4JDX - chain A; structure by X-ray diffraction, 2.50 A resolution.

# Chain A
Protein: Slr1964 protein
Organism: Synechocystis sp
UniProt: P74103 (P74103_SYNY3); residues 2-109 here correspond to UniProt positions 27-134 (UniProt number = residue number + 25)
Chain sequence (115 residues; numbered -5 to 109; the number before each row is that of its first residue; numbers below 1 keep their minus sign (Met-5 is residue -5)):
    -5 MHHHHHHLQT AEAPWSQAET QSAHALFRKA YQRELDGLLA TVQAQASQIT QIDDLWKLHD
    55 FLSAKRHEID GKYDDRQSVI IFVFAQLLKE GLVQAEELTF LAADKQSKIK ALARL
Not modelled in the structure: -5 to 7
Sequence notes: expression tag (-5 to 1)
What the authors report for this chain:
  - self-association interface (contacts with another copy of this molecule); pairs are residue here / residue on that copy: Trp50-Arg60 (cation-pi contact), Asp54-Arg60 (salt bridge)
  - mutagenesis - W50L, D54L: decreased expression

# In short
The paper reports that W50L and D54L reduce expression; a self-association interface involving Trp50, Asp54
and Arg60.
Chain A is Slr1964 protein (Synechocystis sp); the structure, Structure of the Fluorescence Recovery Protein
from Synechocystis sp PCC 6803, was determined by X-ray diffraction, deposited together with 4JDQ.
